PDB entry 7JY8 | electron microscopy, 2.40 A resolution | chains F and G of the 11 polymer chains in the assembly

[Chain F (and G)]
Molecule: Protein RecA
Organism: Escherichia coli
Notes: chain G of this document is another copy of the same molecule, construct and numbering; everything in this record applies to it too
UniProtKB: A0A376NU07 (A0A376NU07_ECOLX); residues 0-333 here correspond to UniProt positions 1-334 (UniProt number = residue number + 1)
Sequence (334 residues; row label = number of the first residue in the row; numbering starts at 0):
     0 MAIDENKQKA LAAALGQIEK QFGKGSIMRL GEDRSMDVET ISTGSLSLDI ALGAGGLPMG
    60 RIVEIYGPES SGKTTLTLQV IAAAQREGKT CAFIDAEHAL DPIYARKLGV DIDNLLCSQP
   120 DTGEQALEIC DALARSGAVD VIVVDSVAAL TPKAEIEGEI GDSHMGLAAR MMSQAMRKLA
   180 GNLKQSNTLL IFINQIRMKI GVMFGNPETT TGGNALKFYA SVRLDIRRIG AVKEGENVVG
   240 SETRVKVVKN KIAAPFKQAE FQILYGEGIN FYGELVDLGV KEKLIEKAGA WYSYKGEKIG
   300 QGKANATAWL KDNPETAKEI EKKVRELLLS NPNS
Disordered / not traced: 0
Bound ions: Mg2+: T73 (together with ATP-gamma-S)
Small-molecule neighbours:
  - ATP-gamma-S (AGS; phosphothiophosphoric acid-adenylate ester), molecule 1: P67, E68, S69, S70, G71, K72, T73, T74, E96, D100, Y103, S240, Y264
  - ATP-gamma-S (AGS), molecule 2: F217, K248, N249, K250, I251, A252, A253, P254
From the paper describing this entry:
  - mutagenesis - K286N, K302N: decreased binding to dsDNA (citing earlier work)

[Chain F / chain G interface]
Contacting residue pairs (73; chain F residue first):
  K6(F) - G136(G)
  K6(F) - A137(G)
  K6(F) - D139(G)  salt bridge
  A9(F) - S135(G)
  L10(F) - L115(G)  hydrophobic
  L10(F) - A137(G)  hydrophobic
  A13(F) - S135(G)
  I17(F) - I128(G)  hydrophobic
  F21(F) - Q124(G)
  F21(F) - E127(G)
  S25(F) - S117(G)  hydrogen bond (backbone-side chain)
  I26(F) - C116(G)
  M27(F) - L115(G)
  M27(F) - C116(G)  hydrogen bond (backbone-backbone)
  R28(F) - D112(G)
  R28(F) - L114(G)
  R28(F) - L115(G)
  L29(F) - L99(G)  hydrophobic
  L29(F) - P101(G)  hydrophobic
  L29(F) - I111(G)
  L29(F) - L114(G)  hydrogen bond (backbone-backbone)
  G30(F) - I111(G)  hydrogen bond (backbone-backbone)
  G30(F) - D112(G)
  M35(F) - P101(G)
  M35(F) - C116(G)  hydrophobic
  M35(F) - Q118(G)  hydrogen bond
  V37(F) - D100(G)
  R60(F) - H97(G)
  R60(F) - A98(G)
  R60(F) - L99(G)
  E123(F) - I159(G)
  L126(F) - I159(G)
  E127(F) - E158(G)
  E127(F) - I159(G)  hydrogen bond (side chain-backbone)
  M164(F) - I199(G)  hydrophobic
  G165(F) - I199(G)
  S172(F) - R196(G)  hydrogen bond
  Q173(F) - E154(G)  hydrogen bond
  Q173(F) - I159(G)
  Q173(F) - G160(G)  hydrogen bond (side chain-backbone)
  Q173(F) - D161(G)  hydrogen bond (side chain-backbone)
  R176(F) - A147(G)
  R176(F) - T150(G)  hydrogen bond (backbone-side chain)
  R176(F) - E154(G)  salt bridge
  K177(F) - E154(G)
  K177(F) - I155(G)
  K177(F) - G157(G)
  K177(F) - I159(G)
  G180(F) - H97(G)
  K183(F) - H97(G)  hydrogen bond (side chain-backbone)
  K183(F) - Q118(G)
  Q184(F) - D120(G)
  N213(F) - M197(G)
  A214(F) - R196(G)
  K216(F) - E68(G)
  F217(F) - G66(G)
  F217(F) - P67(G)
  F217(F) - E68(G)
  F217(F) - Q194(G)
  F217(F) - I195(G)
  F217(F) - R196(G)
  Y218(F) - A147(G)  hydrogen bond (side chain-backbone)
  Y218(F) - A148(G)
  Y218(F) - Q194(G)
  K248(F) - S69(G)
  K250(F) - E96(G)  salt bridge
  K250(F) - A98(G)
  K250(F) - D100(G)
  I251(F) - D100(G)
  P254(F) - Y264(G)
  F255(F) - R227(G)
  F255(F) - V237(G)  hydrophobic
  F255(F) - Y264(G)
Interface residues without a listed pair, chain F (43 interface residues in all): L14, Q20, M170, A174, A179, A253
Interface residues without a listed pair, chain G (50 interface residues in all): K72, D94, N113, A131, L132, V138, H163

[In short]
The interface between chain F and chain G involves 43 residues on one side and 50 on the other; the contacts
include 13 hydrogen bonds and 3 salt bridges. Among the polar pairs are K6(F)-D139(G), R176(F)-E154(G) and
K250(F)-E96(G). Bound to chain F: ATP-gamma-S. The paper reports that K286N and K302N of chain F reduce
binding to dsDNA.
Chain F and chain G are both Protein RecA (Escherichia coli); the structure, Analysis of a strand exchange
reaction with a mini filament of 9-RecA, 27-mer ssDNA, partially-homologous 67 ..., was determined by electron
microscopy together with 7JY6, 7JY7 and 7JY9 from the same study.
